5MXH - chain A; structure by X-ray diffraction, 1.95 A resolution.

# Chain A
Protein: Photorhabdus asymbiotica lectin PHL
Source organism: Photorhabdus asymbiotica subsp. asymbiotica (strain ATCC 43949 / 3105-77)
UniProt: C7BLE4 (C7BLE4_PHOAA); numbering as in UniProt (aligned over 1-369)
Sequence (369 residues; numbered 1 to 369; the number before each row is that of its first residue):
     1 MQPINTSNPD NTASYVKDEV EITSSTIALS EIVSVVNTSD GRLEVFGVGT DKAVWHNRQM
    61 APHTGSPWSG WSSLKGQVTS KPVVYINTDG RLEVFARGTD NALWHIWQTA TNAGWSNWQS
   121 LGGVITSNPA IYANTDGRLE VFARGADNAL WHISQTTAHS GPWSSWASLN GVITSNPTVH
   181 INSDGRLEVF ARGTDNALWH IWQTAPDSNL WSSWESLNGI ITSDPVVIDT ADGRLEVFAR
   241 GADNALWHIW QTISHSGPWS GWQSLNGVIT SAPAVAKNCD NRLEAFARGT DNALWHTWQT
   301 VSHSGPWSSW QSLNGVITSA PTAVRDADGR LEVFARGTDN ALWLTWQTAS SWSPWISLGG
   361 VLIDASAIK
Unresolved in the structure: 4-26
Cystine bridges: Cys279 forms a disulfide with the same residue of a neighbouring copy of this chain
Ion coordination: Mg2+: Asn37, Thr38
Residues lining bound ligands:
  - beta-D-galactopyranose (GAL), molecule 1: Asn87, Arg91, Glu93, His105, Trp107, Gln119, Gln155, His159, Ser160, Gly161, Trp163
  - beta-D-galactopyranose (GAL), molecule 2: Asn182, Arg186, Glu188, His200, Trp202, Glu215, Gln251, His255, Ser256, Gly257, Trp259
  - beta-D-galactopyranose (GAL), molecule 3: Asn278, Arg282, Glu284, His296, Trp298, Gln347, Trp352
Reported in the primary citation:
  - binding site for beta-D-galactopyranose: Arg91, Glu93, His105, Trp107, Gln119, Gln155, His159, Ser160, Gly161, Trp163, Arg186, Glu188, Trp202, Gln251, His255, Ser256, Trp259, Arg282, Glu284, Trp298, Gln347, Ser351, Trp352

# In short
Chain A binds 3 copies of beta-D-galactopyranose. Asn37 and Thr38 form the Mg2+ site. From the paper: a
binding site for beta-D-galactopyranose at Arg91, Glu93 and His105 among others.
Chain A is Photorhabdus asymbiotica lectin PHL (Photorhabdus asymbiotica subsp. asymbiotica (strain ATCC 43949
/ 3105-77)); the structure, Photorhabdus asymbiotica lectin (PHL) in complex with D-galactose, was determined
by X-ray diffraction together with 5MXE and 5MXF from the same study.
